5XAO - chain A; structure by X-ray diffraction, 1.80 A resolution.

[Chain A]
Name: Uncharacterized protein
Organism: Phaeosphaeria nodorum (strain SN15 / ATCC MYA-4574 / FGSC 10173)
UniProt: Q0UIL6 (Q0UIL6_PHANO); numbering as in UniProt (aligned over 1-431)
Chain sequence (445 residues; numbered 1 to 445; the number before each row is that of its first residue):
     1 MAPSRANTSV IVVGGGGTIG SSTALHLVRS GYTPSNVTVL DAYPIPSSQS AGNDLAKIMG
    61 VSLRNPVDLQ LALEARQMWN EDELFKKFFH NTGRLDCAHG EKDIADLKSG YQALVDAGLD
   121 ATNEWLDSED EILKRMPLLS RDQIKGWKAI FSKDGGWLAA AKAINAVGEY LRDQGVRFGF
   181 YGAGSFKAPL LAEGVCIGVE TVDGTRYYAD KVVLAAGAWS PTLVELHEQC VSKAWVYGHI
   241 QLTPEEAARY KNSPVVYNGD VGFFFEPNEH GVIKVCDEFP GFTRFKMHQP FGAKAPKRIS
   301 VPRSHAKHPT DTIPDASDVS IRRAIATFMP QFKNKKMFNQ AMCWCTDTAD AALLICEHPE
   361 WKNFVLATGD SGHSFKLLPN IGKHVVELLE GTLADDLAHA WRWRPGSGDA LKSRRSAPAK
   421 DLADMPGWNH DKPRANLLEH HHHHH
Unresolved in the structure: 432-445
Differences from the reference sequence: engineered mutation Ala56 (Asn in Q0UIL6); expression tag (432-445)
Ion coordination: Na+ site 1 near Asn53 (its only coordinating residue here); Na+ site 2: Pro137, Leu139
Small-molecule neighbours: FAD (flavin-adenine dinucleotide): Val13, Gly14, Gly16, Gly17, Thr18, Ile19, Gly20, Leu40, Asp41, Ala42, Tyr43, Ser47, Gln49, Ser50, Ala51, Gly52, Lys57, Ile58, Met59, Gly60, Gly184, Ser185, Phe186, Ala215, Ala216, Gly217, Trp219, Leu223, Trp235, Val236, Tyr237, Phe263, Cys276, Cys343, Trp344, Cys345, Asp370, Gly372, His373, Ser374, Phe375, Lys376
What the authors report for this chain:
  - mutagenesis - D54A, D54E, D54H, D54N, D54S, D54V: decreased catalytic activity (oxidase activities)
  - mutagenesis - D54E: decreased expression
  - mutagenesis - D54A: unchanged expression
  - mutagenesis - D54V/N56A: abolished expression
  - mutagenesis - D54A/N56A, D54E/N56A, D54F/N56A, D54H/N56A, D54N/N56A: decreased catalytic activity (oxidase activity)
  - catalytic residues: Lys57, Lys274 (by similarity / conservation)

[In short]
Ligands of chain A: flavin-adenine dinucleotide. The Na+ site 2 is built by Pro137 and Leu139. The paper
reports catalytic residues Lys57 and Lys274; D54A, D54E and D54H, among others, reduce catalytic activity
(oxidase activities); 12 substitutions were tested in all.
Chain A is Uncharacterized protein (Phaeosphaeria nodorum (strain SN15 / ATCC MYA-4574 / FGSC 10173)); the
structure, Crystal structure of Phaeospaeria nodrum fructosyl peptide oxidase mutant Asn56Ala in complexes
with sodium and chloride ..., was determined by X-ray diffraction (same publication as 5T1E and 5T1F).
